Entry 8TAZ (electron microscopy, 3.75 A resolution); this record covers chains A and D of the 4 polymer chains in the assembly.

# Chain A
Molecule: Spike glycoprotein
From: Severe acute respiratory syndrome coronavirus 2
UniProt: P0DTC2 (SPIKE_SARS2); numbering as in UniProt; present here: 1-88, 91-1208
Chain sequence (1269 residues; each row starts with the number of its first residue; note: 2 numbers in that range are skipped by the numbering (no residue carries them; nothing is unmodelled there)):
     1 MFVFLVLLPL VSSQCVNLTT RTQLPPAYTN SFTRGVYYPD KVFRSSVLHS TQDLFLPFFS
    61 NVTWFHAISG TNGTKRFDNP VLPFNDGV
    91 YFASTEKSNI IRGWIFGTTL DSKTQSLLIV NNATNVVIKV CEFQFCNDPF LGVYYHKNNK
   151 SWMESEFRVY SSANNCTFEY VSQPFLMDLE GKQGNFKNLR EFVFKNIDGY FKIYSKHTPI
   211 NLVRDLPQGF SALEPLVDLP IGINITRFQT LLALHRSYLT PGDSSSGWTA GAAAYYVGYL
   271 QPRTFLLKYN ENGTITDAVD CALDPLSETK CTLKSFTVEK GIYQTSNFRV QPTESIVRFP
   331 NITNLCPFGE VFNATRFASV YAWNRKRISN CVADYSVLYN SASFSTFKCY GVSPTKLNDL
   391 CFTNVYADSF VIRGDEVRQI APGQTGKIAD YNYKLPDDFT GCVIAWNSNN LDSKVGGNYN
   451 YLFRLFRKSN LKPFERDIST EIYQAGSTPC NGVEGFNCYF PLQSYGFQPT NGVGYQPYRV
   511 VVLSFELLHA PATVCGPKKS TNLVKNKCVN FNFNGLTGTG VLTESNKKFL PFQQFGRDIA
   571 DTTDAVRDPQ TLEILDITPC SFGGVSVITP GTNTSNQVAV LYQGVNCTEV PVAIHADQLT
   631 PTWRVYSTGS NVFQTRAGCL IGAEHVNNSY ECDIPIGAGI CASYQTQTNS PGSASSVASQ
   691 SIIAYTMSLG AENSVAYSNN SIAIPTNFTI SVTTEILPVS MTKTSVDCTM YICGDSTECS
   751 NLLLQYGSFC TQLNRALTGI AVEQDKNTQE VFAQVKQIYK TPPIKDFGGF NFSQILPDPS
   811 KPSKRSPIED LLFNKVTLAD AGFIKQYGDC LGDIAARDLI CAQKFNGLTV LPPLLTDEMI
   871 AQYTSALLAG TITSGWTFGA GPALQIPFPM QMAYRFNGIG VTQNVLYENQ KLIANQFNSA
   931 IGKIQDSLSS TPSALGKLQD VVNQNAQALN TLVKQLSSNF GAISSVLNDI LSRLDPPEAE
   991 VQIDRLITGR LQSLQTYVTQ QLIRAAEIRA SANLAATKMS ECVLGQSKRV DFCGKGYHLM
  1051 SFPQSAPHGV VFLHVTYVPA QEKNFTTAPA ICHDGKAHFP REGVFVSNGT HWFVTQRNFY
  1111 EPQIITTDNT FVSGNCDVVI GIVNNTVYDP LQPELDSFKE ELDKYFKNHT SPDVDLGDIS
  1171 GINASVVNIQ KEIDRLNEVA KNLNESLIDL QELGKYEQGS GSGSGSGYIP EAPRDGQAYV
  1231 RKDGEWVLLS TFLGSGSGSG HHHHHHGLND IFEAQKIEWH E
Unresolved in the structure: 1-13, 69-74, 143-152, 177-184, 211-214, 248-256, 677-689, 828-847, 1148-1271
Disulfide bonds: Cys15-Cys136, Cys131-Cys166, Cys291-Cys301, Cys336-Cys361, Cys379-Cys432, Cys391-Cys525, Cys480-Cys488, Cys538-Cys590, Cys617-Cys649, Cys662-Cys671, Cys738-Cys760, Cys743-Cys749, Cys1032-Cys1043, Cys1082-Cys1126
Sequence notes: variant Phe453 (Tyr in P0DTC2); engineered mutation Gly614 (Asp in P0DTC2), Gly682 (Arg in P0DTC2), Ser683 (Arg in P0DTC2), Ser685 (Arg in P0DTC2), Pro817 (Phe in P0DTC2), Pro892 (Ala in P0DTC2), Pro899 (Ala in P0DTC2), Pro942 (Ala in P0DTC2), Pro986 (Lys in P0DTC2), Pro987 (Val in P0DTC2); expression tag (1209-1271)

# Chain D
Molecule: Angiotensin-converting enzyme
From: Neogale vison
UniProt: A0A7T0Q2W2 (A0A7T0Q2W2_NEOVI); numbering as in UniProt (aligned over 1-739)
Chain sequence (771 residues; numbered 1 to 771; the number before each row is that of its first residue):
     1 MLGSSWLLLS LAALTAAQST TEDLAKTFLE KFNYEAEELS YQNSLASWNY NTNITDENIQ
    61 KMNIAGAKWS AFYEEESQHA KTYPLEEIQD PIIKRQLRAL QQSGSSVLSA DKRERLNTIL
   121 NAMSTIYSTG KACNPNNPQE CLLLEPGLDD IMENSKDYNE RLWAWEGWRS EVGKQLRPLY
   181 EEYVALKNEM ARANNYEDYG DYWRGDYEEE WADGYNYSRN QLIEDVEHTF TQIKPLYEHL
   241 HAYVRAKLMD AYPSRISPTG CLPAHLLGDM WGRFWTNLYP LMVPFGQKPN IDVTDAMVNQ
   301 SWDARRIFKE AEKFFVSVGL PNMTEGFWQN SMLTEPGDNR KVVCHPTAWD LGKHDFRIKM
   361 CTKVTMDDFL TAHHEMGHIQ YDMAYAAQPF LLRNGANEGF HEAVGEIMSL SAATPNHLKN
   421 IGLLPPDFSE DSETDINFLL KQALTIVGTL PFTYMLEKWR WMVFKGEIPK EQWMQKWWEM
   481 KRDIVGVVEP LPHDETYCDP AALFHVANDY SFIRYYTRTI YQFQFQEALC QIAKHEGPLY
   541 KCDISNSREA GQKLHEMLSL GRSKPWTFAL ERVVGAKTMD VRPLLNYFEP LFTWLKEQNR
   601 NSFVGWNTDW SPYADQSIKV RISLKSALGE KAYEWNDNEM YFFQSSIAYA MREYFSKVKK
   661 QTIPFVDKDV RVSDLKPRIS FNFIVTSPEN MSDIIPRADV EEAIRKSRGR INDAFRLDDN
   721 SLEFLGIQPT LEPPYQPPVG SGSGSGHHHH HHGSGSGLND IFEAQKIEWH E
Unresolved in the structure: 1-18, 615-771
Disulfide bonds: Cys133-Cys141, Cys344-Cys361, Cys530-Cys542
Sequence notes: expression tag (740-771)

# Chain A / chain D interface
Pairs across the interface (24):
  Asp405(A) with His354(D), salt bridge
  Lys417(A) with Tyr34(D), hydrogen bond
  Leu455(A) with Tyr34(D), hydrophobic
  Phe456(A) with Thr27(D); Glu30(D)
  Ala475(A) with Leu24(D)
  Gly476(A) with Ser19(D); Leu24(D)
  Ser477(A) with Ser19(D)
  Asn487(A) with Leu24(D); Tyr83(D)
  Tyr489(A) with Lys31(D)
  Gln493(A) with Tyr34(D)
  Thr500(A) with Tyr41(D), hydrogen bond (backbone-side chain); Leu45(D); Asp355(D); Arg357(D)
  Asn501(A) with Tyr41(D), hydrogen bond (backbone-side chain)
  Gly502(A) with Lys353(D), hydrogen bond (backbone-backbone); His354(D)
  Val503(A) with His354(D)
  Gly504(A) with His354(D), hydrogen bond (backbone-side chain)
  Tyr505(A) with Lys353(D); His354(D)
Other interface residues (no listed pair), chain D (15 interface residues in all): Glu35, Glu38

# Summary
16 residues of chain A face 15 of chain D across their interface; the contacts include 5 hydrogen bonds and 1
salt bridge. Polar pairs include Asp405(A)-His354(D), Lys417(A)-Tyr34(D) and Thr500(A)-Tyr41(D).
Here chain A is Spike glycoprotein (Severe acute respiratory syndrome coronavirus 2) and chain D is
Angiotensin-converting enzyme (Neogale vison). Entry 8TAZ (Cryo-EM structure of mink variant Y453F trimeric
spike protein bound to one mink ACE2 receptors) was determined by electron microscopy together with 8T20,
8T21, 8T22, 8T23 and 8T25 from the same study.
